PDB entry 8ET6 | electron microscopy, 3.57 A resolution | chain A

== Chain A ==
Name: OCT1
Organism: Homo sapiens
Chain sequence (554 residues; row label = number of the first residue in the row):
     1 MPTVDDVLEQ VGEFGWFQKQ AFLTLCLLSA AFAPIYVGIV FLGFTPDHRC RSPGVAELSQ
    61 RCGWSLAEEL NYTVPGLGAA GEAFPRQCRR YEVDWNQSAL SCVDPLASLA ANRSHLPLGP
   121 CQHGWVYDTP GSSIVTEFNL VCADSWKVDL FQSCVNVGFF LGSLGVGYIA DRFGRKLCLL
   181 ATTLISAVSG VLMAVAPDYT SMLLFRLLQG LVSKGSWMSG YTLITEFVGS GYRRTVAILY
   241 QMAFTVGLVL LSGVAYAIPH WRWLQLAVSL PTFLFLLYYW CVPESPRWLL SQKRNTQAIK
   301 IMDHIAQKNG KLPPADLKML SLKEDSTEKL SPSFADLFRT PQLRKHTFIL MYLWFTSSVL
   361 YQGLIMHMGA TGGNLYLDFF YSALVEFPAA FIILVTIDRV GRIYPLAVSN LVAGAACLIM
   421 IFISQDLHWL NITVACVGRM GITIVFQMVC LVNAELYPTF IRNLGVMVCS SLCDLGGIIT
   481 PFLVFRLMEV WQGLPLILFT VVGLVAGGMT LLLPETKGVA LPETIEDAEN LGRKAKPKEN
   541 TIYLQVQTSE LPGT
Disordered / not traced: 1, 534-554
Cystine bridges: Cys50-Cys121, Cys62-Cys102, Cys88-Cys142
Glycans and other covalent adducts: N-acetylglucosamine (NAG) linked to Asn71
From the paper describing this entry:
  - mutagenesis - K214D/D474K: unchanged binding to methylnaltrexone
  - mutagenesis - K214D/D474K: unchanged binding to serotonin
  - mutagenesis - Y36C/F446I: unchanged binding to racemic VPM

== Summary ==
N-acetylglucosamine is covalently linked to Asn71. From the paper: K214D/D474K leave binding to
methylnaltrexone unchanged; K214D/D474K leave binding to serotonin unchanged.
Chain A is OCT1 (Homo sapiens); the structure, Cryo-EM structure of the organic cation transporter 1 in the
apo state, was determined by electron microscopy, deposited together with 8ET7, 8ET8 and 8ET9.
